Entry 8UCK (electron microscopy, 3.26 A resolution); this record covers chains b and e of the 10 polymer chains in the assembly.

Chain b:
Molecule: Cytochrome c oxidase subunit 2
Source organism: Komagataella pastoris
Sequence (236 residues; numbered 14 to 249; the number before each row is that of its first residue):
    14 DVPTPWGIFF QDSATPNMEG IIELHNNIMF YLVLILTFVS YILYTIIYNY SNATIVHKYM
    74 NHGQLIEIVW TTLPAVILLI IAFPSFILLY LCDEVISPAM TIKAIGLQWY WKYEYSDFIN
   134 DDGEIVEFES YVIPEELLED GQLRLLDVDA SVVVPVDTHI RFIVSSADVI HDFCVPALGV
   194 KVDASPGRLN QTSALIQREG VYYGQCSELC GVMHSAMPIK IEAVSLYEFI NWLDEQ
Bound ions: dinuclear copper ion: Cys219, Cys223, Met230
Small-molecule neighbours:
  - heme a (HEA): Ile48, Val52, Pro87, Leu91
  - phosphatidylethanolamine (PTY): Phe51, Ile55, Tyr72, Met73, Gly76, Leu78, Ile79, Trp83

Chain e:
Molecule: Cytochrome c oxidase subunit 5
Source organism: Komagataella pastoris
Reference sequence: F2QVW8 (F2QVW8_KOMPC); residues 28-151 here = UniProt positions 28-151
Sequence (124 residues; each row starts with the number of its first residue):
    28 NATVTNLEKR WEDLPETDQK DIISQLSERQ KLPWKDLTLS EKKAAWYISF GEWGPRRPVH
    88 TKEDKLYIFW GTVIGIVISA TIFGAFRYNR NVPKTMNREW QAASDEYLKS KNAEPFTGYS
   148 QIQS
Small-molecule neighbours: phosphatidylethanolamine (PTY): Pro85, His87, Lys92, Ile95, Phe96, Thr99

Chain b / chain e interface:
Contacting residue pairs (28):
  Asp14(b) - Ala140(e)
  Asp14(b) - Glu141(e)  hydrogen bond (side chain-backbone)
  Val15(b) - Leu135(e)  hydrophobic
  Val15(b) - Glu141(e)
  Val15(b) - Gln148(e)
  Pro16(b) - Gln148(e)  hydrogen bond (backbone-side chain)
  Pro18(b) - Ser147(e)
  Pro18(b) - Gln150(e)
  Asp25(b) - Glu141(e)
  Asp25(b) - Pro142(e)
  Asp25(b) - Phe143(e)
  Glu148(b) - Lys121(e)
  Glu152(b) - Trp127(e)
  Asp153(b) - Trp127(e)
  Asp153(b) - Ala130(e)
  Gly154(b) - Trp127(e)
  Gly154(b) - Ala130(e)
  Gly154(b) - Ser131(e)
  Gln155(b) - Trp127(e)  hydrogen bond (backbone-side chain)
  Arg157(b) - Thr122(e)
  Arg211(b) - Asn139(e)
  Arg211(b) - Pro142(e)
  Glu212(b) - Asn139(e)
  Gly213(b) - Asn139(e)
  Tyr216(b) - Tyr134(e)
  Lys233(b) - Tyr134(e)  hydrogen bond
  Glu235(b) - Tyr134(e)
  Glu235(b) - Lys138(e)  salt bridge
Also at the interface, not in a pair above, chain b (21 interface residues in all): Trp19, Gln24, Leu151, Val214
Also at the interface, not in a pair above, chain e (18 interface residues in all): Pro120, Thr144

Summary:
Chain b and chain e form an interface of 21 and 18 residues respectively, with 4 hydrogen bonds and 1 salt
bridge. Polar contacts include Glu235(b)-Lys138(e), Asp14(b)-Glu141(e) and Pro16(b)-Gln148(e). Chain b binds
heme a and phosphatidylethanolamine. Chain e binds phosphatidylethanolamine.
Chain b is Cytochrome c oxidase subunit 2 and chain e is Cytochrome c oxidase subunit 5, both from
Komagataella pastoris; the structure, Komagataella pastoris Cytochrome c oxidase (9 subunits) in complex with
human VMAT2, was determined by electron microscopy.
